PDB entry 6US5 | X-ray diffraction, 2.25 A resolution | chains A and C of the 3 polymer chains in the assembly

[Chain A]
Molecule: DNA polymerase I
Organism: Geobacillus stearothermophilus
Notes: EC 2.7.7.7
UniProt: D9N168 (D9N168_GEOSE); residues 298-876 here correspond to UniProt positions 1-579 (UniProt number = residue number - 297)
Chain sequence (579 residues; each row starts with the number of its first residue):
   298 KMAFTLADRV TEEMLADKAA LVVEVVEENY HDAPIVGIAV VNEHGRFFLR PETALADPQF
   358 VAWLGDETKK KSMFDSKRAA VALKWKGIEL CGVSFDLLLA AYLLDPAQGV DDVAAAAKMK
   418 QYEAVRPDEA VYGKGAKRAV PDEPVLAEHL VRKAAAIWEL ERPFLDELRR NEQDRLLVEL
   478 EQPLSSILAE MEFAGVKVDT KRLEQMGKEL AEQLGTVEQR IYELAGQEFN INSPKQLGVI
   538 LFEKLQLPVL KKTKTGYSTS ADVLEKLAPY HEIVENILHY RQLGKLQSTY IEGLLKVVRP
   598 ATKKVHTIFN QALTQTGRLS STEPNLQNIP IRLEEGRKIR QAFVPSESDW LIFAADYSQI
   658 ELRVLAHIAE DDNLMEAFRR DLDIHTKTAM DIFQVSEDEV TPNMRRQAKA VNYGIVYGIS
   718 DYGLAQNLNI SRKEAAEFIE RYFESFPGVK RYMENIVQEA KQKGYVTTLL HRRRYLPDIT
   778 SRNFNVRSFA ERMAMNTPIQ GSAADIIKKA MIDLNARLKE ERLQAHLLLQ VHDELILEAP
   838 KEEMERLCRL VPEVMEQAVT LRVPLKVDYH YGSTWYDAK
Sequence notes: engineered mutation Tyr-710 (Phe413 in D9N168); variant Val-713 (Pro416 in D9N168)
Bound ions: Mn2+: Tyr-654, Asp-830 (together with XG4)
Small-molecule neighbours: XG4 (2'-deoxy-5'-O-[(R)-hydroxy{[(R)-hydroxy(phosphonooxy)phosphoryl]amino}phosphoryl]guanosine): Arg-615, Asp-653, Tyr-654, Ser-655, Gln-656, Glu-658, His-682, Arg-702, Lys-706, Ala-707, Tyr-710, Tyr-714, Asn-793, Asp-830, Asp-865
From the paper describing this entry:
  - binding site for the 9-nt DNA strand: Asp-830
  - catalytic residues: Asp-830 (proposed by the authors, not directly observed)
  - binding site for XG4: His-682
  - mutagenesis - D830N: abolished catalytic activity on NP-DNA synthesis
  - mutagenesis - E831Q: unchanged catalytic activity

[Chain C]
Molecule: 13-nt DNA strand
Sequence (13 nucleotides; numbered 1 to 13; the number before each row is that of its first residue):
     1 CACGCTGATC GCA

[How chain A and chain C interact]
Contacting residue pairs (52):
  Asn-529(A) with DG11(C), sugar contact
  Ser-530(A) with DG11(C), phosphate contact; DC12(C), hydrogen bond to the phosphate
  Pro-531(A) with DG11(C), phosphate contact; DA13(C), hydrogen bond to the base
  Lys-532(A) with DA13(C), hydrogen bond to the phosphate
  Thr-552(A) with DA13(C), hydrogen bond to the base
  Gly-553(A) with DA13(C), base contact
  Tyr-554(A) with DA13(C), base contact
  Lys-582(A) with DA8(C), base contact
  Ser-585(A) with DT9(C), phosphate contact; DC10(C), hydrogen bond to the phosphate
  Thr-586(A) with DT9(C), sugar contact
  Gly-590(A) with DT9(C), phosphate contact
  Asn-607(A) with DG7(C), phosphate contact
  Leu-610(A) with DT6(C), phosphate contact; DG7(C), phosphate contact
  Thr-611(A) with DT6(C), phosphate contact
  Gln-612(A) with DC5(C), phosphate contact; DT6(C), hydrogen bond to the phosphate
  Thr-613(A) with DC5(C), sugar contact
  Arg-615(A) with DG4(C), base contact; DC5(C), hydrogen bond to the base
  Ser-617(A) with DT6(C), phosphate contact; DG7(C), hydrogen bond to the phosphate
  Ser-618(A) with DG7(C), sugar contact
  Thr-619(A) with DG7(C), sugar contact; DA8(C), phosphate contact
  Glu-620(A) with DA8(C), hydrogen bond to the phosphate
  Asn-622(A) with DG7(C), hydrogen bond to the sugar
  Ala-707(A) with DC3(C), base contact
  Tyr-710(A) with DC3(C), base contact
  Gly-711(A) with DC3(C), base contact
  Tyr-714(A) with DC3(C), sugar contact
  Ile-716(A) with DC3(C), hydrogen bond to the sugar
  Ser-717(A) with DA2(C), sugar contact; DC3(C), hydrogen bond to the phosphate
  Tyr-719(A) with DA2(C), base contact
  Gly-720(A) with DC3(C), phosphate contact
  Arg-771(A) with DC5(C), salt bridge to the phosphate
  Phe-781(A) with DA2(C), base contact
  Asn-782(A) with DC1(C), phosphate contact; DA2(C), phosphate contact
  Phe-786(A) with DA2(C), phosphate contact; DG4(C), phosphate contact
  Arg-789(A) with DA2(C), sugar contact; DC3(C), phosphate contact; DG4(C), salt bridge to the phosphate
  Met-790(A) with DC5(C), phosphate contact
  Asn-793(A) with DG4(C), sugar contact
  Gln-797(A) with DG4(C), hydrogen bond to the base; DC5(C), hydrogen bond to the sugar
Also at the interface, not in a pair above, chain A (43 interface residues in all): Asn-527, Gly-535, Asn-625, Gly-715, Arg-729

[Overview]
The interface between chain A and chain C involves 43 residues on one side and 13 on the other; the contacts
include 14 hydrogen bonds and 2 salt bridges. Polar pairs include Pro-531(A)/DA13(C), Thr-552(A)/DA13(C) and
Arg-615(A)/DC5(C). From the paper: the catalytic residue Asp-830(A); D830N of chain A abolishes catalytic
activity on NP-DNA synthesis.
Chain A is DNA polymerase I (Geobacillus stearothermophilus) and chain C is a 13-nt DNA strand; the structure,
DNA polymerase I Large Fragment from Bacillus stearothermophilus with DNA template, 3'-amino primer, dGpNHpp
analog, and ..., was determined by X-ray diffraction, deposited together with 6UR2, 6UR4 and 6UR9.
